PDB entry 5M5X | electron microscopy, 4.00 A resolution | chains A and T of the 17 polymer chains in the assembly

== Chain A ==
Name: DNA-directed RNA polymerase I subunit RPA190
Source organism: Saccharomyces cerevisiae
Notes: EC 2.7.7.6
UniProt: P10964 (RPA1_YEAST); numbering as in UniProt (aligned over 1-1664)
Chain sequence (1664 residues; each row starts with the number of its first residue):
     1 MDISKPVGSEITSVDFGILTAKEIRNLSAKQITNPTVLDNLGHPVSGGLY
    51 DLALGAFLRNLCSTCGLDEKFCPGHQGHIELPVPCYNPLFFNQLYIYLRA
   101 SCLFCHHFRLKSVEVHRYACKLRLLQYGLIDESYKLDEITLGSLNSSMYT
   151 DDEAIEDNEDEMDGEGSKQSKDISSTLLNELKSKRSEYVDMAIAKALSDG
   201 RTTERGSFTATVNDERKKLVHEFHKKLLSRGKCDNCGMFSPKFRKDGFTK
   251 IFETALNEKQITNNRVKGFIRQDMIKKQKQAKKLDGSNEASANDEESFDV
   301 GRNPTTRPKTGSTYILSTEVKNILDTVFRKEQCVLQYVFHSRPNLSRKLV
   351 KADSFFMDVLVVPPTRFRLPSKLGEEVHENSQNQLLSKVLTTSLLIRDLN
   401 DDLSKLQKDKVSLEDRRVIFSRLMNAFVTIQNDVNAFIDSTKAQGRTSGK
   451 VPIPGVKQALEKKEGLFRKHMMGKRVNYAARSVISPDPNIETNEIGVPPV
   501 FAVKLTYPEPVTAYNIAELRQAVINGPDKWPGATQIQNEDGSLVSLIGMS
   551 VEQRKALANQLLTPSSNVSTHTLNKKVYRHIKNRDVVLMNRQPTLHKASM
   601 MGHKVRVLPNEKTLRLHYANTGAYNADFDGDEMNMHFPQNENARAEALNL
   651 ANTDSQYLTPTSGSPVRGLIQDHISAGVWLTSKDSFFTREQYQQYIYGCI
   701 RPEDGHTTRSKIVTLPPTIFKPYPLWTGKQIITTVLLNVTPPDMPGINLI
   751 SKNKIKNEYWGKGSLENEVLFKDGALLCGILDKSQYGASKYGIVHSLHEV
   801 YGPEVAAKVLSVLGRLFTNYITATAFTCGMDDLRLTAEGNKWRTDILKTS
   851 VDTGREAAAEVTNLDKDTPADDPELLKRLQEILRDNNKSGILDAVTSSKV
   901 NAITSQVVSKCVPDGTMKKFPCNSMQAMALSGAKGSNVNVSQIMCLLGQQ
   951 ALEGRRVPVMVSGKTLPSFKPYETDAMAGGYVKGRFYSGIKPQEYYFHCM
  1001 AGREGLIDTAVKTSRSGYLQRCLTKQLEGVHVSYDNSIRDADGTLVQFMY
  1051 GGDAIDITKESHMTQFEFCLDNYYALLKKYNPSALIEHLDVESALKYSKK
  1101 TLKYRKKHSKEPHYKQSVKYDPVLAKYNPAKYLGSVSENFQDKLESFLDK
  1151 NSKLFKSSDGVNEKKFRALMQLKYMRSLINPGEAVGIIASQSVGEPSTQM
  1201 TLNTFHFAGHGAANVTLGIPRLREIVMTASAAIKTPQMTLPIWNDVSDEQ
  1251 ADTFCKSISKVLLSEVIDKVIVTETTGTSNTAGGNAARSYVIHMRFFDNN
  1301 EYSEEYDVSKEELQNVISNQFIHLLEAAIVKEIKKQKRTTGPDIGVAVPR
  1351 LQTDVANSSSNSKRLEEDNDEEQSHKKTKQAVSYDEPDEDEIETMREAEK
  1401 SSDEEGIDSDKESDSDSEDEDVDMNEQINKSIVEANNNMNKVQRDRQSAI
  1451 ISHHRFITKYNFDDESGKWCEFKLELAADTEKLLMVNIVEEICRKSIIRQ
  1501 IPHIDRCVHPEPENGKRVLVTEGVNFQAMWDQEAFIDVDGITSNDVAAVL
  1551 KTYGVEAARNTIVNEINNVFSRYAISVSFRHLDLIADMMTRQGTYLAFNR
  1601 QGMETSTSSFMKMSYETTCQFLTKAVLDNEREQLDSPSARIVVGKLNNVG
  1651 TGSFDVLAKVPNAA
Disordered / not traced: 143-171, 271-311, 372-377, 407-416, 1154-1159, 1206-1213, 1278-1286, 1339-1437, 1664
Ion coordination: Zn2+ site 1: Cys-62, Cys-65, Cys-72, His-75; Zn2+ site 2: Cys-102, Cys-105, Cys-233, Cys-236
Curated features (UniProtKB/Swiss-Prot):
  - region: Pro-992 to Glu-1004 (Bridging helix)
  - binding site (Zn(2+)): Cys-62, Cys-65, Cys-72, His-75, Cys-102, Cys-105, Cys-233, Cys-236
  - binding site (Mg(2+)): Asp-627, Asp-629, Asp-631
  - modified residue (Phosphoserine): Ser-889, Ser-1636
What the authors report for this chain:
  - conformationally variable residues (order/disorder transition): Ala-443 to Gly-455, Lys-1012 to Ser-1016

== Chain T ==
Molecule: Template DNA
Sequence (38 nucleotides; each row starts with the number of its first residue):
     1 AAGTCAAGTACTTACGCCTGGTCATTACTAGTACTGCC

== Chain A / chain T interface ==
Pairs across the interface (25; chain A residue first):
  Ser-229(A) / DA2(T)  sugar contact
  Ser-229(A) / DG3(T)  phosphate contact
  Arg-230(A) / DG3(T)  salt bridge to the phosphate
  Gly-231(A) / DA2(T)  phosphate contact
  Lys-232(A) / DA2(T)  phosphate contact
  Phe-248(A) / DC11(T)  phosphate contact
  Lys-259(A) / DA1(T)  salt bridge to the phosphate
  His-378(A) / DT25(T)  hydrogen bond to the base
  Thr-441(A) / DC11(T)  hydrogen bond to the phosphate
  Lys-463(A) / DG16(T)  salt bridge to the phosphate
  Glu-464(A) / DT13(T)  phosphate contact
  Glu-464(A) / DA14(T)  phosphate contact
  Arg-468(A) / DA14(T)  salt bridge to the phosphate
  Arg-475(A) / DC18(T)  salt bridge to the phosphate
  Arg-481(A) / DC18(T)  hydrogen bond to the sugar
  Gln-592(A) / DG16(T)  hydrogen bond to the base
  Gln-592(A) / DC17(T)  sugar contact
  Pro-593(A) / DG16(T)  sugar contact
  Thr-1013(A) / DC15(T)  base contact
  Ser-1014(A) / DC15(T)  hydrogen bond to the base
  Tyr-1018(A) / DA14(T)  phosphate contact
  Glu-1616(A) / DT13(T)  phosphate contact
  Glu-1616(A) / DA14(T)  phosphate contact
  Thr-1617(A) / DT12(T)  hydrogen bond to the phosphate
  Thr-1617(A) / DT13(T)  hydrogen bond to the phosphate
Also at the interface, not in a pair above, chain A (21 interface residues in all): Arg-1021
Also at the interface, not in a pair above, chain T (13 interface residues in all): DA10

== Overview ==
21 residues of chain A face 13 of chain T across their interface; the contacts include 7 hydrogen bonds and 5
salt bridges. Polar pairs include His-378(A)/DT25(T), Gln-592(A)/DG16(T) and Ser-1014(A)/DC15(T). UniProt
lists 8 Zn2+-binding residues and 3 Mg2+-binding residues on chain A. The paper reports conformational
variability at Ala-443(A) and Lys-1012(A).
Chain A is DNA-directed RNA polymerase I subunit RPA190 (Saccharomyces cerevisiae) and chain T is Template
DNA; the structure, RNA Polymerase I elongation complex 1, was determined by electron microscopy together with
5M5Y, 5M64 and 5M5W from the same study.
